Entry 4D5Q (X-ray diffraction, 1.68 A resolution); this record covers chain A.

Chain A:
Molecule: Cellulose 1,4-beta-cellobiosidase
Source organism: Trichoderma reesei QM9414
Notes: EC 3.2.1.176; fragment: catalytic module, residues 18-451
UniProt: P62694 (GUX1_HYPJE); residues 1-434 here correspond to UniProt positions 18-451 (UniProt number = residue number + 17)
Amino-acid sequence (434 residues; numbered 1 to 434; the number before each row is that of its first residue):
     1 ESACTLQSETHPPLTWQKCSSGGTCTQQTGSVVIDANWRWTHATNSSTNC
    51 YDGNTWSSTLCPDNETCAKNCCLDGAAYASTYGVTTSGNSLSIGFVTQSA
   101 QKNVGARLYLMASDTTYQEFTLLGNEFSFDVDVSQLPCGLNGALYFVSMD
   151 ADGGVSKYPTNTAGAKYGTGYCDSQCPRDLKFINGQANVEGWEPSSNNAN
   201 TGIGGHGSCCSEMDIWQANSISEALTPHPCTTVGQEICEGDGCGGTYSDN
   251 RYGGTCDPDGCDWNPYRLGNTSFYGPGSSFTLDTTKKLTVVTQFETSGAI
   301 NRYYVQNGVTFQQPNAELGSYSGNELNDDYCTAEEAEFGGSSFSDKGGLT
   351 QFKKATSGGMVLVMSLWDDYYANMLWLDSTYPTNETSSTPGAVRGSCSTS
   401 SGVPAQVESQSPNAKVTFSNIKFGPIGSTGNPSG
Differences from the reference sequence: conflict Gln217 (Glu234 in P62694)
Modified / non-standard residues: Glu1 (pyroglutamic acid; PCA)
Disulfides: Cys4-Cys72, Cys19-Cys25, Cys50-Cys71, Cys61-Cys67, Cys138-Cys397, Cys172-Cys210, Cys176-Cys209, Cys230-Cys256, Cys238-Cys243, Cys261-Cys331
Glycans and other covalent adducts: N-acetylglucosamine (NAG) linked to Asn270
Ion coordination: Co2+ site 1 near Glu239 (its only coordinating residue here); Co2+ site 2: Glu295, Glu325
Residues lining bound ligands: beta-D-xylopyranose (XYP): Gln175, Asp214, His228, Thr246, Arg251, Pro258, Asp259, Trp376

Summary:
Chain A binds beta-D-xylopyranose. Covalently linked N-acetylglucosamine: at Asn270. The Co2+ site 2 is built
by Glu295 and Glu325.
Chain A is Cellulose 1,4-beta-cellobiosidase (Trichoderma reesei QM9414); the structure, Hypocrea jecorina
Cel7A (wild type) soaked with xylopentaose, was determined by X-ray diffraction (same publication as 4D5I,
4D5J, 4D5O, 4D5P and 4D5V).
